7O2B - chain A; structure by X-ray diffraction, 2.03 A resolution.

== Chain A ==
Name: Histone-lysine N-methyltransferase SMYD3
Source organism: Homo sapiens
Notes: EC 2.1.1.354
UniProt: Q9H7B4 (SMYD3_HUMAN); numbering as in UniProt (aligned over 1-428)
Chain sequence (428 residues; numbered 1 to 428; the number before each row is that of its first residue):
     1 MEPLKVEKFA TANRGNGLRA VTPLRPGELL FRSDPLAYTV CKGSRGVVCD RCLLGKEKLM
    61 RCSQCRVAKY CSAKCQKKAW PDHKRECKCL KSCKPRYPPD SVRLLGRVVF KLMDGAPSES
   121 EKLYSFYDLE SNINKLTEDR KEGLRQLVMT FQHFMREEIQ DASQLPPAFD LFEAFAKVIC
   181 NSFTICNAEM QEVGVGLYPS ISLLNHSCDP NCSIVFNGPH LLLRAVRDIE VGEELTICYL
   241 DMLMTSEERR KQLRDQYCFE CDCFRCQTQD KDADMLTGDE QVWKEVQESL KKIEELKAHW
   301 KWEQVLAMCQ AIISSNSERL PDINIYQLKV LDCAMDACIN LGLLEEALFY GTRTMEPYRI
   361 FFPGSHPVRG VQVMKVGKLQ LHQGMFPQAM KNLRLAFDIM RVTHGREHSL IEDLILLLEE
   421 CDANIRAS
Disordered / not traced: 1
Construct notes: variant Asn13 (Lys in Q9H7B4), Arg140 (Lys in Q9H7B4)
Metal / ion sites: Zn2+ site 1: Cys49, Cys52, Cys71, Cys75; Zn2+ site 2: Cys62, Cys65, His83, Cys87; Zn2+ site 3: Cys208, Cys261, Cys263, Cys266
Residues lining bound ligands:
  - S-adenosylmethionine (SAM): Asn13, Arg14, Gly15, Asn16, Tyr124, Glu130, Asn132, Cys180, Asn181, Ser202, Leu203, Leu204, Asn205, His206, Tyr239, Tyr257, Phe259
  - UZQ ((2S)-N-butyl-1-(2-fluorophenyl)carbonyl-2-methyl-4-oxidanylidene-3,5-dihydro-2H-1,5-benzodiazepine-7-carboxamide): Cys180, Asn181, Ser182, Phe183, Thr184, Cys186, Met190, Glu192, Ile214, Phe216, Ile237, Cys238, Tyr239, Leu240, Asp241, Tyr257, His366, Pro367, Val368

== Summary ==
Chain A binds compound UZQ and S-adenosylmethionine. Cys49, Cys52, Cys71 and Cys75 coordinate Zn2+ site 1. The
Zn2+ site 2 is built by Cys62, Cys65, His83 and Cys87.
Chain A is Histone-lysine N-methyltransferase SMYD3 (Homo sapiens); the structure, X-RAY STRUCTURE OF SMYD3 in
complex with benzodiazepine-type inhibitor 6, was determined by X-ray diffraction (same publication as 7O2A
and 7O2C).
